PDB entry 6Z3J | X-ray diffraction, 1.65 A resolution | chains B and D of the 4 polymer chains in the assembly

Chain B:
Name: Growth/differentiation factor 5
Organism: Homo sapiens
UniProt: P43026 (GDF5_HUMAN); numbering as in UniProt (aligned over 387-501)
Chain sequence (117 residues; each row starts with the number of its first residue):
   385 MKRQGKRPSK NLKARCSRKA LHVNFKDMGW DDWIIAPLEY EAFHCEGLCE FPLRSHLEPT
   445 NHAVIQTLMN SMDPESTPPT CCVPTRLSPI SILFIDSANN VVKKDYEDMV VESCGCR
Unresolved in the structure: 385-395
Sequence notes: initiating methionine (385); expression tag (386); engineered mutation K487 (Tyr in P43026), D489 (Gln in P43026)
Cystine bridges: C400-C466, C429-C498, C433-C500
Reported in the primary citation:
  - specificity-determining residues: D416 (by similarity / conservation)
  - mutagenesis - R438A, R438L: increased binding to BMPR1A (citing earlier work)
  - mutagenesis - Y487K/Q489D: increased binding to type 2 receptor (citing earlier work)

Chain D:
Name: RGM domain family member B
Organism: Homo sapiens
UniProt: Q6NW40 (RGMB_HUMAN); residue numbers follow UniProt; this construct covers 53-136
Chain sequence (96 residues; each row starts with the number of its first residue):
    50 ETGQCRIQKC TTDFVSLTSH LNSAVDGFDS EFCKALRAYA GCTQRTSKAC RGNLVYHSAV
   110 LGISDLMSQR NCSKDGPTSS TNPEVTHGTK HHHHHH
Unresolved in the structure: 50-51, 128-145
Sequence notes: expression tag (50-52, 137-145)
Cystine bridges: C54-C99, C59-C91, C82-C121
Glycans and other covalent adducts: N-acetylglucosamine (NAG) linked to N120
Curated features (UniProtKB/Swiss-Prot):
  - glycosylation: N120 (N-linked (GlcNAc...) asparagine)
Reported in the primary citation:
  - post-translational modification sites: N120
  - mutagenesis - H106R: decreased signaling in response to BMP2

Interface between chain B and chain D:
Pairs across the interface - 15 pairs, chain B then chain D:
  M412(B) - L110(D)  hydrophobic
  W414(B) - L103(D)  hydrophobic
  W414(B) - H106(D)
  W414(B) - S107(D)
  W417(B) - R100(D)
  W417(B) - G101(D)
  W417(B) - L103(D)  hydrophobic
  W417(B) - H106(D)  hydrogen bond
  I479(B) - R100(D)  hydrogen bond (backbone-side chain)
  D480(B) - R100(D)
  S481(B) - K97(D)
  S481(B) - R100(D)
  Y490(B) - G101(D)  hydrogen bond (side chain-backbone)
  Y490(B) - L103(D)  hydrophobic
  M493(B) - L103(D)  hydrophobic
Other interface residues (no listed pair), chain B (9 interface residues in all): F478
From the paper, about this interface:
  - pairs named by the authors: H106(D)-D416(B) (water-mediated contact)
  - hot spots on chain D (mutagenesis) - G101R (Kd > 150 uM): decreased binding to Growth/differentiation factor 5 (chain B)
  - hot spots on chain D (mutagenesis) - L103E: abolished binding to Growth/differentiation factor 5 (chain B)

In short:
9 residues of chain B face 7 of chain D across their interface, with 3 hydrogen bonds. Among the polar pairs
are W417(B)-H106(D), I479(B)-R100(D) and Y490(B)-G101(D). The authors report a water-mediated contact between
H106(D) and D416(B). The paper reports that R438A and R438L of chain B increase binding to BMPR1A; the
specificity determinant D416(B); 6 substitutions were tested in all.
Here chain B is Growth/differentiation factor 5 and chain D is RGM domain family member B, both from Homo
sapiens. Entry 6Z3J (Repulsive Guidance Molecule B (RGMB) in complex with Growth Differentiation Factor 5
(GDF5) (crystal form 1)) was determined by X-ray diffraction together with 6Z3G, 6Z3H, 6Z3L and 6Z3M from the
same study.
